5K73 - chain A; structure by X-ray diffraction, 2.08 A resolution.

Chain A:
Molecule: RNA lariat debranching enzyme, putative
Source organism: Entamoeba histolytica
UniProt: C4M1P9 (C4M1P9_ENTHI); numbering as in UniProt (aligned over 1-354)
Sequence (356 residues; each row starts with the number of its first residue; numbers below 1 keep their minus sign (Gly-1 is residue -1)):
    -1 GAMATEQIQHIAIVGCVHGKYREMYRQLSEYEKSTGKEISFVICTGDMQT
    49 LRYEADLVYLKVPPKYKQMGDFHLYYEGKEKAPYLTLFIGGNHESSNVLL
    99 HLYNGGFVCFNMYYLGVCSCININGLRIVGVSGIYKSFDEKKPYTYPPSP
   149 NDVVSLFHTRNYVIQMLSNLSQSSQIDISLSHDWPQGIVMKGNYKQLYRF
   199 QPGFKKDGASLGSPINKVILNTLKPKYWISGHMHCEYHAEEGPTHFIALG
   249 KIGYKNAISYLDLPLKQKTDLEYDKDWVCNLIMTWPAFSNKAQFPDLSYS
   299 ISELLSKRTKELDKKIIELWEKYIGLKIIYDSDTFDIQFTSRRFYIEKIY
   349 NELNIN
Unresolved in the structure: -1 to 4, 354
Construct notes: expression tag (-1 to 0)
Swiss-Prot annotation at these positions:
  - region: Ser130 to Arg158 (Lariat recognition loop)
  - binding site (a divalent metal cation): Cys14, His16, Asp45, Asn90, His180, His230, His232
  - binding site (RNA): Lys59, Asn90, His91, Lys134, His156, Gly201, Asp205, His230, Met231, His232
  - mutagenesis: Cys14 (C14A: Fails to complement a DBR1-deficient yeast mutant resulting in the accumulation of lariat intron; C14S: Loss of RNA debranching activity ...), Ser130 to Arg158 (Fails to complement a DBR1-deficient yeast mutant resulting in the accumulation of lariat intron), Pro141 to Pro146 (Fails to complement a DBR1-deficient yeast mutant resulting in the accumulation of lariat intron), Lys273 to Asn354 (Fails to complement a DBR1-deficient yeast mutant resulting in the accumulation of lariat intron)
Metal / ion sites: Zn2+: Cys14, His16, Asp45, His232 (together with hydroxide ion); Fe2+: Asp45, Asn90, His180, His230 (together with hydroxide ion)
Residues lining bound ligands: hydroxide ion (OH): Cys14, His16, Asp45, Asn90, His230, His232
What the authors report for this chain:
  - Fe2+ coordination: Asp45, Asn90, His180, His230
  - Zn2+ coordination: Cys14, His16, Asp45, His232
  - catalytic residues: His91 (proposed by the authors, not directly observed)
  - mutagenesis - H91A: abolished catalytic activity

In short:
Chain A binds hydroxide ion. Cys14, His16, Asp45 and His232 form the Zn2+ site. Asp45, Asn90, His180 and
His230 form the Fe2+ site. From UniProt: 7 divalent metal cation-binding residues, 10 RNA-binding residues and
9 mutagenesis sites. From the paper: the catalytic residue His91; H91A abolishes catalytic activity.
Chain A is RNA lariat debranching enzyme, putative (Entamoeba histolytica); the structure, as-isolated Dbr1
with Fe(II) and Zn(II), was determined by X-ray diffraction together with 5K71, 5K77 and 5K78 from the same
study.
